Entry 8ZDY (electron microscopy, 3.60 A resolution); this record covers chains A and B of the 10 polymer chains in the assembly.

Chain A (and B):
Molecule: a protein
Organism: Selenomonas sp
Notes: chain B of this document is another copy of the same molecule, construct and numbering; everything in this record applies to it too
Sequence (335 residues; each row starts with the number of its first residue):
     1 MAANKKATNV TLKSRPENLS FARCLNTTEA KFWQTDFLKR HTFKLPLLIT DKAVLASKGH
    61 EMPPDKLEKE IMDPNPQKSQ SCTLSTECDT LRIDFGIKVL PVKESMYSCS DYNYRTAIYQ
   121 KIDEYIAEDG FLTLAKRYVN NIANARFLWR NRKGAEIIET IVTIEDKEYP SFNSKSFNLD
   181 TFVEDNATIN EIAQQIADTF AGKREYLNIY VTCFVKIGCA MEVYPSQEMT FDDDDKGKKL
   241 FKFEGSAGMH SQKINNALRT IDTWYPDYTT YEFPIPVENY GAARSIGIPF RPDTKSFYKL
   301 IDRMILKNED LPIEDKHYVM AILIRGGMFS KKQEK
Not modelled in the structure: 1-10, 234, 334-335 (chain B: 1-9, 331-335)

Chain A / chain B interface:
Contacting residue pairs (61):
  D51(A) with E228(B)
  K52(A) with E29(B), salt bridge; E228(B); S251(B); Q252(B)
  A53(A) with E228(B); M229(B); H250(B), hydrogen bond (backbone-side chain)
  V54(A) with Q252(B)
  L55(A) with R284(B)
  S57(A) with E278(B), hydrogen bond; R325(B), hydrogen bond
  G59(A) with N279(B), hydrogen bond (backbone-side chain); Y298(B), hydrogen bond (backbone-side chain)
  H60(A) with Y280(B); Y298(B)
  E61(A) with R15(B), salt bridge; Y280(B); Y298(B); S330(B)
  M62(A) with Y280(B), hydrogen bond (backbone-side chain)
  P64(A) with D293(B)
  L67(A) with Y280(B), hydrophobic
  I71(A) with A282(B), hydrophobic; P289(B), hydrophobic
  P76(A) with M229(B), hydrophobic
  K78(A) with E228(B), salt bridge
  S85(A) with E244(B)
  T86(A) with K31(B); F243(B); E244(B), hydrogen bond (backbone-side chain)
  K153(A) with A22(B); L100(B); E104(B); E205(B)
  G154(A) with K98(B), hydrogen bond (backbone-side chain); L100(B); Y206(B)
  A155(A) with Y206(B)
  E156(A) with Y206(B)
  K175(A) with E205(B), salt bridge
  I217(A) with K98(B), hydrogen bond (backbone-side chain); N208(B)
  G218(A) with N208(B); Y210(B)
  C219(A) with Y210(B), hydrogen bond (backbone-side chain)
  A220(A) with T28(B)
  M221(A) with N26(B); T28(B); K98(B)
  E222(A) with R23(B), salt bridge; N26(B), hydrogen bond; T27(B); S251(B)
  Y224(A) with N26(B), hydrogen bond
  Y271(A) with Y112(B)
  S285(A) with C109(B); S110(B)
  I286(A) with C109(B); S110(B)
  G287(A) with S110(B), hydrogen bond (backbone-backbone)
Also at the interface, not in a pair above, chain A (36 interface residues in all): T83, L84, R150
Also at the interface, not in a pair above, chain B (43 interface residues in all): D94, G96, I97, Y107, R115, F241, P292, G327

Overview:
Chain A and chain B form an interface of 36 and 43 residues respectively, with 13 hydrogen bonds and 5 salt
bridges. Polar contacts include K52(A)-E29(B), E61(A)-R15(B) and K78(A)-E228(B).
Both chains are a protein (Selenomonas sp). Entry 8ZDY (Cryo-EM structure of Cas8-HNH system at target free
state) was determined by electron microscopy, deposited together with 8Z0K, 8Z0L and 8ZNR.
